PDB entry 9EBH | electron microscopy, 3.60 A resolution | chains B and E of the 5 polymer chains in the assembly

== Chain B ==
Molecule: Guanine nucleotide-binding protein G(I)/G(S)/G(T) subunit beta-1
Organism: Homo sapiens
UniProt: P62873 (GBB1_HUMAN); residue numbers follow UniProt; this construct covers 2-340
Sequence (349 residues; numbered -8 to 340; the number before each row is that of its first residue; numbers below 1 keep their minus sign (His-8 is residue -8)):
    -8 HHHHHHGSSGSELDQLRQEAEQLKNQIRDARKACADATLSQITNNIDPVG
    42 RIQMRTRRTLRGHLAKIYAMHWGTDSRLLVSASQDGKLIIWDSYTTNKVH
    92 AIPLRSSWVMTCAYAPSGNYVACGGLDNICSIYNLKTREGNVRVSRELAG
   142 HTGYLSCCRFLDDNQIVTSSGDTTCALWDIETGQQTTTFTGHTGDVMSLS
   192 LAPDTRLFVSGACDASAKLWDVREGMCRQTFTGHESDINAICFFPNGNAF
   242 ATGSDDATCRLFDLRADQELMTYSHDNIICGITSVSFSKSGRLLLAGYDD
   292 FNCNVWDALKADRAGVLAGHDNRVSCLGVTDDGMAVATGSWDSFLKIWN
Disordered / not traced: -8 to 6
Sequence notes: expression tag (-8 to 1)
UniProt features mapped onto this chain:
  - modified residue: Ser2 (N-acetylserine), His266 (Phosphohistidine)
  - natural variant: Leu30 (L30F: In MRD42; uncertain significance), Arg52 (R52G: In MRD42), Gly64 (G64V: In MRD42), Asp76 (D76E: In MRD42; D76G: In MRD42), Gly77 (G77S: In MRD42), Lys78 (K78R: In MRD42), Ile80 (I80N: In MRD42; I80T: In MRD42), His91 (H91R: In MRD42; uncertain significance), Ala92 (A92T: In MRD42), Pro94 (P94S: In MRD42), Leu95 (L95P: In MRD42), Arg96 (R96L: In MRD42), 5 further natural variant entries in UniProt

== Chain E ==
Molecule: Antibody fragment scFv16|Mus musculus (10090)
Organism: Mus musculus
Notes: antibody fragment or engineered binder
Sequence (248 residues; row label = number of the first residue in the row):
     1 DVQLVESGGGLVQPGGSRKLSCSASGFAFSSFGMHWVRQAPEKGLEWVAY
    51 ISSGSGTIYYADTVKGRFTISRDDPKNTLFLQMTSLRSEDTAMYYCVRSI
   101 YYYGSSPFDFWGQGTTLTVSSGGGGSGGGGSGGGGSDIVMTQATSSVPVT
   151 PGESVSISCRSSKSLLHSNGNTYLYWFLQRPGQSPQLLIYRMSNLASGVP
   201 DRFSGSGSGTAFTLTISRLEAEDVGVYYCMQHLEYPLTFGAGTKLELK
Disordered / not traced: 1, 119-134, 248
Cystine bridges: Cys159-Cys229

== Interface between chain B and chain E ==
Residue-residue contacts (11):
  Asp66(B) with Tyr103(E), hydrogen bond
  Arg68(B) with Tyr103(E)
  Leu69(B) with Tyr103(E), hydrophobic
  Val90(B) with Tyr102(E), hydrophobic
  Arg129(B) with Arg98(E); Phe110(E)
  Glu130(B) with Gly26(E); Phe27(E); Ala28(E); Phe32(E)
  Gly131(B) with Phe32(E)
Interface residues without a listed pair, chain B (10 interface residues in all): Asp83, His91, Asn132
Interface residues without a listed pair, chain E (9 interface residues in all): Val2

== Summary ==
The interface between chain B and chain E involves 10 residues on one side and 9 on the other; the contacts
include 1 hydrogen bond. The hydrogen-bonded pair is Asp66(B)-Tyr103(E).
Here chain B is Guanine nucleotide-binding protein G(I)/G(S)/G(T) subunit beta-1 (Homo sapiens) and chain E is
Antibody fragment scFv16|Mus musculus (10090) (Mus musculus). Entry 9EBH (Human adenosine A3 receptor Gi1
complex bound to adenosine) was determined by electron microscopy together with 9EBI from the same study.
